PDB entry 3NM6 | X-ray diffraction, 1.60 A resolution | chain B

== Chain B ==
Molecule: MTA/SAH nucleosidase
From: Helicobacter pylori
Notes: EC 3.2.2.9
UniProt: Q9ZMY2 (MTNN_HELPJ); residue numbers follow UniProt; this construct covers 1-230
Sequence (230 residues; row label = number of the first residue in the row):
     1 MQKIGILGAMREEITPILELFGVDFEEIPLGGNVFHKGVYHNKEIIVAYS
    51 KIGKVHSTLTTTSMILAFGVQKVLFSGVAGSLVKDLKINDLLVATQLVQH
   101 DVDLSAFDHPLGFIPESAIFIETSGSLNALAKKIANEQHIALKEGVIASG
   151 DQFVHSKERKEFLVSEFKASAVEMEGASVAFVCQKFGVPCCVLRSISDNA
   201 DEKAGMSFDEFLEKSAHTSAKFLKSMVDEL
Unresolved in the structure: 1
Residues lining bound ligands: adenine (ADE): V78, A79, G80, Q152, F153, V154, V172, E173, M174, S197, D198, A200, A204, F208
Curated features (UniProtKB/Swiss-Prot):
  - active site: E13 (Proton acceptor), D198 (Proton donor)
  - binding site (substrate): G80, V154, M174, E175
From the paper describing this entry:
  - catalytic residues: E13, R194, D198 (citing earlier work)
  - binding site for 2-amino-2-hydroxymethyl-propane-1,3-diol: M10, E13, V78, E175, R194
  - binding site for adenine: F153, D198
  - conformationally variable residues: F153, D198

== In short ==
Ligands of chain B: adenine. UniProt lists active-site residues E13 and D198 and 4 substrate-binding residues.
From the paper: catalytic residues E13, R194 and D198; a binding site for
2-amino-2-hydroxymethyl-propane-1,3-diol at M10, E13 and V78 among others.
Chain B is MTA/SAH nucleosidase (Helicobacter pylori); the structure, Helicobacter pylori MTAN complexed with
adenine and tris, was determined by X-ray diffraction, deposited together with 3NM4 and 3NM5.
